PDB entry 8HPJ | X-ray diffraction, 3.30 A resolution | chains A and B of the 3 polymer chains in the assembly

# Chain A
Molecule: Oxalate:formate antiporter
From: Oxalobacter formigenes
UniProt: Q51330 (OXLT_OXAFO); numbering as in UniProt (aligned over 1-418)
Amino-acid sequence (427 residues; row label = number of the first residue in the row):
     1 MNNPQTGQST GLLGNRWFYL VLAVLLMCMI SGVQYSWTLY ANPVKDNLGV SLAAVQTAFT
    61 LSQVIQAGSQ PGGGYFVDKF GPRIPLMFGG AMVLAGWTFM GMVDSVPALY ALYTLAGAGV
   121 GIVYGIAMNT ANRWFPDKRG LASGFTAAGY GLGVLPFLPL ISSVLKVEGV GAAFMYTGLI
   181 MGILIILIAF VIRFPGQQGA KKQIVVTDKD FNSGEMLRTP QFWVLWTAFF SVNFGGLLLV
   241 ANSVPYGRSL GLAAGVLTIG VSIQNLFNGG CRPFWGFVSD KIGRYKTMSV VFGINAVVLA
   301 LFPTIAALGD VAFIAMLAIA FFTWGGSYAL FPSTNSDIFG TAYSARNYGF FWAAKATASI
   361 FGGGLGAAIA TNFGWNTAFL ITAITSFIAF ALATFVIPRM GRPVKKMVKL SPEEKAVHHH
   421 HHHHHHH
Unresolved in the structure: 1-10, 197-203, 411-427
Differences from the reference sequence: expression tag (419-427)
Curated features (UniProtKB/Swiss-Prot):
  - binding site (oxalate): Lys355
  - mutagenesis: Cys28 (C28G: Slight decrease in activity; when associated with A-271), Gln56 (Q56C: Residual activity), Phe59 (F59C: Loss of activity), Gln66 (Q66C: Residual activity), Ser69 (S69C: Residual activity), Cys271 (C271A: Slight decrease in activity; when associated with G-28), Gly349 (G349C: Loss of activity), Ala354 (A354C: Residual activity), Lys355 (K355C/G/Q/T: Loss of activity; K355R: Residual activity), Gly362 (G362C: Residual activity), Gly363 (G363C: Residual activity)
From the paper describing this entry:
  - conformationally variable residues (side-chain flip): Tyr35, Tyr150, Trp324, Tyr328, Lys355

# Chain B
Molecule: Fv fragment Heavy chain
From: Mus musculus
Amino-acid sequence (138 residues; row label = number of the first residue in the row):
     1 LEVMLVESGG GLVKPGGSLK LSCAASGFTF SNYAMSWVRQ TPEKRLEWVA LISSGGYTYY
    61 PDSVKGRFTI SRDKARNILH LQMSSLRSED TAMYFCARGP YDFDDGPPFG NWGQGTLVTV
   121 SAAKTTAPSV TSENLYFQ
Unresolved in the structure: 124-138
Cystine bridges: Cys23-Cys96

# Chain A / chain B interface
Contacting residue pairs (24):
  Ala241(A) - Phe103(B)
  Asn242(A) - Phe103(B)
  Pro245(A) - Asp102(B)
  Pro245(A) - Phe103(B)  hydrophobic
  Arg248(A) - Tyr101(B)
  Arg248(A) - Asp102(B)
  Arg248(A) - Asp104(B)  hydrogen bond (side chain-backbone)
  Arg248(A) - Asp105(B)  salt bridge
  Ser249(A) - Ser53(B)  hydrogen bond (backbone-side chain)
  Ser249(A) - Ser54(B)  hydrogen bond (backbone-backbone)
  Ser249(A) - Gly55(B)  hydrogen bond (backbone-backbone)
  Ser249(A) - Asp102(B)
  Leu250(A) - Ser53(B)  hydrogen bond (backbone-side chain)
  Leu250(A) - Tyr57(B)
  Leu250(A) - Tyr59(B)  hydrogen bond (backbone-side chain)
  Gly251(A) - Ser53(B)
  Gly251(A) - Tyr59(B)  hydrogen bond (backbone-side chain)
  Leu252(A) - Tyr59(B)
  Ala307(A) - Tyr57(B)
  Ala367(A) - Phe103(B)  hydrophobic
  Ala370(A) - Phe103(B)  hydrophobic
  Thr371(A) - Asn32(B)
  Thr371(A) - Tyr101(B)
  Trp375(A) - Phe103(B)  hydrophobic
Interface residues without a listed pair, chain B (13 interface residues in all): Pro100, Gly106

# Summary
The chain A/chain B interface involves 13 residues from each chain, with 7 hydrogen bonds and 1 salt bridge.
Among the polar pairs are Arg248(A)-Asp105(B), Arg248(A)-Asp104(B) and Ser249(A)-Ser53(B). UniProt lists
oxalate-binding residue Lys355(A) and 11 mutagenesis sites on chain A. From the paper: conformational
variability at Tyr35(A), Tyr150(A) and Trp324(A) among others.
Here chain A is Oxalate:formate antiporter (Oxalobacter formigenes) and chain B is Fv fragment Heavy chain
(Mus musculus). Entry 8HPJ (Crystal structure of the bacterial oxalate transporter OxlT in a ligand-free
outward-facing form) was determined by X-ray diffraction (same publication as 8HPK).
